8DFO - chains A and B of the 13 polymer chains in the assembly; structure by electron microscopy, 3.10 A resolution.

== Chain A ==
Protein: pre-crRNA processing endonuclease
From: Desulfovibrio vulgaris
Notes: EC 3.1.-.-
UniProtKB: Q72WF9 (Q72WF9_DESVH); residues 1-227 here = UniProt positions 1-227
Sequence (227 residues; numbered 1 to 227; the number before each row is that of its first residue):
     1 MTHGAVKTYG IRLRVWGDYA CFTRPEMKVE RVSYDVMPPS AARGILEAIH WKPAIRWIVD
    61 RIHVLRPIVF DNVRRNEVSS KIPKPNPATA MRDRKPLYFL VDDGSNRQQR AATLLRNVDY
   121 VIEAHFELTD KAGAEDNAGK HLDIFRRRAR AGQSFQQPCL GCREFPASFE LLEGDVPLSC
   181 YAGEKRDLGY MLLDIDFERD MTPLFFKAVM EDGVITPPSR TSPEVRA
Not modelled in the structure: 1-7

== Chain B ==
Protein: CRISPR-associated protein, TM1801 family
From: Desulfovibrio vulgaris
UniProtKB: Q72WF7 (Q72WF7_DESVH); residues 1-290 here = UniProt positions 1-290
Sequence (290 residues; row label = number of the first residue in the row):
     1 MTAIANRYEF VLLFDVENGN PNGDPDAGNM PRIDPETGHG LVTDVCLKRK IRNHVALTKE
    61 GAERFNIYIQ EKAILNETHE RAYTACDLKP EPKKLPKKVE DAKRVTDWMC TNFYDIRTFG
   121 AVMTTEVNCG QVRGPVQMAF ARSVEPVVPQ EVSITRMAVT TKAEAEKQQG DNRTMGRKHI
   181 VPYGLYVAHG FISAPLAEKT GFSDEDLTLF WDALVNMFEH DRSAARGLMS SRKLIVFKHQ
   241 NRLGNAPAHK LFDLVKVSRA EGSSGPARSF ADYAVTVGQA PEGVEVKEML
Not modelled in the structure: 85-100, 167-170

== Interface between chain A and chain B ==
Contacting residue pairs - 88 pairs, chain A then chain B:
  Trp-16(A) / His-249(B)
  Asp-18(A) / Arg-142(B)  salt bridge
  Tyr-19(A) / Asp-34(B)
  Tyr-19(A) / Arg-142(B)
  Val-69(A) / Glu-36(B)
  Asp-71(A) / Pro-35(B)
  Val-73(A) / Arg-32(B)
  Arg-74(A) / Pro-25(B)
  Arg-74(A) / Asp-26(B)  salt bridge
  Arg-74(A) / Arg-32(B)  hydrogen bond (backbone-side chain)
  Arg-75(A) / Thr-43(B)
  Lys-81(A) / Met-123(B)
  Lys-81(A) / Thr-124(B)
  Ile-82(A) / Tyr-68(B)  hydrophobic
  Ile-82(A) / Ile-116(B)  hydrophobic
  Ile-82(A) / Val-122(B)  hydrogen bond (backbone-backbone)
  Ile-82(A) / Met-123(B)
  Ile-82(A) / Thr-124(B)  hydrogen bond (backbone-backbone)
  Pro-83(A) / Tyr-68(B)
  Lys-84(A) / Val-105(B)
  Lys-84(A) / Met-123(B)  hydrogen bond
  Lys-84(A) / Thr-124(B)
  Lys-84(A) / Thr-125(B)
  Lys-84(A) / Glu-126(B)  salt bridge
  Pro-85(A) / Val-105(B)
  Pro-85(A) / Trp-108(B)  hydrophobic
  Pro-85(A) / Met-109(B)  hydrophobic
  Pro-87(A) / Tyr-83(B)
  Ala-90(A) / Trp-108(B)  hydrophobic
  Met-91(A) / Glu-80(B)
  Met-91(A) / Tyr-83(B)  hydrophobic
  Arg-94(A) / His-79(B)
  Arg-94(A) / Glu-80(B)  salt bridge
  Lys-95(A) / Arg-81(B)  hydrogen bond (backbone-side chain)
  Pro-96(A) / Asn-76(B)
  Pro-96(A) / His-79(B)
  Pro-96(A) / Arg-81(B)
  Leu-97(A) / Arg-81(B)
  Leu-97(A) / Phe-113(B)  hydrophobic
  Tyr-98(A) / Tyr-68(B)
  Tyr-98(A) / Gln-70(B)
  Tyr-98(A) / Asn-76(B)
  Phe-99(A) / Tyr-68(B)  hydrogen bond (backbone-backbone)
  Phe-99(A) / Ile-69(B)
  Phe-99(A) / Gln-70(B)  hydrogen bond (backbone-backbone)
  Leu-100(A) / Gln-70(B)
  Leu-100(A) / Lys-72(B)
  Val-101(A) / Arg-49(B)
  Val-101(A) / Ile-69(B)  hydrophobic
  Val-101(A) / Gln-70(B)  hydrogen bond (backbone-backbone)
  Val-101(A) / Glu-71(B)
  Asp-102(A) / Glu-71(B)
  Asp-102(A) / Lys-72(B)
  Gln-109(A) / Pro-25(B)
  Arg-116(A) / Asp-34(B)  salt bridge
  Arg-116(A) / Glu-36(B)
  Arg-148(A) / Leu-243(B)
  Ala-151(A) / Asn-245(B)
  Ala-151(A) / Ala-246(B)
  Ala-151(A) / Pro-247(B)
  Gly-152(A) / Arg-7(B)  hydrogen bond (backbone-side chain)
  Gly-152(A) / Ala-246(B)
  Gly-152(A) / Pro-247(B)
  Gln-153(A) / Arg-7(B)
  Gln-153(A) / Asn-241(B)
  Gln-153(A) / Leu-243(B)
  Gln-153(A) / Gly-244(B)  hydrogen bond (side chain-backbone)
  Ser-154(A) / Arg-7(B)
  Ser-154(A) / Leu-243(B)
  Phe-155(A) / Ser-193(B)  hydrogen bond (backbone-side chain)
  Phe-155(A) / Pro-195(B)  hydrophobic
  Gln-156(A) / Arg-133(B)  hydrogen bond
  Gln-157(A) / Gln-137(B)
  Gln-157(A) / Phe-191(B)
  Gln-157(A) / Ala-248(B)
  Arg-163(A) / Phe-119(B)  hydrogen bond (side chain-backbone)
  Arg-163(A) / Arg-133(B)  hydrogen bond (side chain-backbone)
  Arg-163(A) / Gly-134(B)  hydrogen bond (side chain-backbone)
  Arg-163(A) / Val-136(B)  hydrogen bond (side chain-backbone)
  Arg-163(A) / Gln-137(B)  hydrogen bond (backbone-side chain)
  Arg-163(A) / Leu-196(B)
  Glu-164(A) / Asp-44(B)
  Glu-164(A) / Ala-139(B)
  Glu-164(A) / Phe-140(B)
  Pro-166(A) / Ala-139(B)
  Pro-166(A) / Phe-191(B)  hydrophobic
  Ser-168(A) / His-249(B)
  Phe-169(A) / His-249(B)
Interface residues without a listed pair, chain A (48 interface residues in all): Phe-70, Asn-76, Asp-103, Asn-117, Cys-159, Phe-165, Glu-170, Met-201
Interface residues without a listed pair, chain B (60 interface residues in all): Asp-24, Thr-37, Leu-41, Ile-67, Arg-104, Thr-106, Ala-121, Cys-129, Met-138, Lys-250

== Summary ==
48 residues of chain A face 60 of chain B across their interface, with 17 hydrogen bonds and 5 salt bridges.
Polar contacts include Asp-18(A)/Arg-142(B), Arg-74(A)/Asp-26(B) and Lys-84(A)/Glu-126(B).
Chain A is pre-crRNA processing endonuclease and chain B is CRISPR-associated protein, TM1801 family, both
from Desulfovibrio vulgaris; the structure, type I-C Cascade bound to AcrIC4, was determined by electron
microscopy (same publication as 8DEJ, 8DFA, 8DFS and 8DEX).
